PDB entry 6VKL | electron microscopy, 15.00 A resolution (very low resolution: no residue pairs are listed; an interface is given only as per-side residue counts) | chains A and B of the 8 polymer chains in the assembly

== Chain A ==
Name: Exocyst complex component SEC3
Source organism: Saccharomyces cerevisiae (strain ATCC 204508 / S288c)
Reference sequence: P33332 (SEC3_YEAST); residue numbers follow UniProt; this construct covers 1-1336
Chain sequence (1336 residues; row label = number of the first residue in the row):
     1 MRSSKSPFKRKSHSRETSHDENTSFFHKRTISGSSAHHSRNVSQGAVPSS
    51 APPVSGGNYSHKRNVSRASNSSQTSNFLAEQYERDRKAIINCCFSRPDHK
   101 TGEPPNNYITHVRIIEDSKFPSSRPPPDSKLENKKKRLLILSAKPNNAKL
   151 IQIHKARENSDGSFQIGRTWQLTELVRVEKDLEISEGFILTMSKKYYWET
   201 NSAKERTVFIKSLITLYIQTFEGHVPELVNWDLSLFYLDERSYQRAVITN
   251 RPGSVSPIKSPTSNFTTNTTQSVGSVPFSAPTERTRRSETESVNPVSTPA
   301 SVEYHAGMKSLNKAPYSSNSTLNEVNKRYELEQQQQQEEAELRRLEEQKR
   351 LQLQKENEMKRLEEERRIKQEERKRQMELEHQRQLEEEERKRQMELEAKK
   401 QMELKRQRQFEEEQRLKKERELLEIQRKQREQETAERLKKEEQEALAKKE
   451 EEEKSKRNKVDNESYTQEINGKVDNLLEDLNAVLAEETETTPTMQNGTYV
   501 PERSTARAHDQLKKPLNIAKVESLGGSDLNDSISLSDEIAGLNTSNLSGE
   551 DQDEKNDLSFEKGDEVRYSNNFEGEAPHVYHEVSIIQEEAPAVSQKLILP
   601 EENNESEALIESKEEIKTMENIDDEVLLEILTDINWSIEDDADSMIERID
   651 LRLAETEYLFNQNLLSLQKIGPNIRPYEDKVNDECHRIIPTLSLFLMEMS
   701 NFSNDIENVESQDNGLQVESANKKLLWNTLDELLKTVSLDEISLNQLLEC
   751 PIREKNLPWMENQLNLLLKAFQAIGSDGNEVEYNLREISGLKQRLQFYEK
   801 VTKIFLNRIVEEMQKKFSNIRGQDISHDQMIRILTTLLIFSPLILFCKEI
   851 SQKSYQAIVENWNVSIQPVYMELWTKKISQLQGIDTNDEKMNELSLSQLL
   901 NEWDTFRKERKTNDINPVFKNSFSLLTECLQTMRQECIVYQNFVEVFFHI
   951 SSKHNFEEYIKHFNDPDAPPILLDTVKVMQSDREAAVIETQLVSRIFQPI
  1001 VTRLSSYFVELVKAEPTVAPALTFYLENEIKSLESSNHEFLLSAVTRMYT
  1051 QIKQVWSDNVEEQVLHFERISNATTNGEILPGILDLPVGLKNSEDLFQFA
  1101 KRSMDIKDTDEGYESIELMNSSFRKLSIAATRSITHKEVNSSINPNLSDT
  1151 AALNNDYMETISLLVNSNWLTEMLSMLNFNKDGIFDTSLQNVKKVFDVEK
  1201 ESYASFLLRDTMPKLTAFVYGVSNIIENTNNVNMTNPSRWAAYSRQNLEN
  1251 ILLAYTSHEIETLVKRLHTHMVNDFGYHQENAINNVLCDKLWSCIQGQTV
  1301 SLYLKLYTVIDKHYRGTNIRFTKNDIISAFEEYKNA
Unresolved in the structure: 1-610, 1136-1155, 1177-1181, 1229-1244, 1314-1322, 1333-1336

== Chain B ==
Name: Exocyst complex component SEC5
Source organism: Saccharomyces cerevisiae (strain ATCC 204508 / S288c)
Reference sequence: P89102 (SEC5_YEAST); residue numbers follow UniProt; this construct covers 1-971
Chain sequence (971 residues; row label = number of the first residue in the row):
     1 MDRFQIGDEQLLRFYQLKTINPTHSWAQDSSKLNNEEATSNELGVETSFD
    51 ILKDFKYGNQISIDKESRAYLNDESLSYIRDPLNGQEMSKELQHLPNDSM
   101 RLNYLVNSKQFNVKAFLRDMHKQDSFNDLNNSLDRLDSDIQDQSIHLKQL
   151 VGKNFTKYVKIKNKLDQIYKEFDEKTNEKNQCDSPKENQINVESLNKKVD
   201 EVIRTTTFKLKPLMDNYQKILNYQATKKFIELNKFYFNLPKSLKRCLTNN
   251 DFNEFIIEYSKGLTLRRRFNQSSDASQSLVIKRIWTQIENLLVTYKDLIW
   301 NSLINSNFNIDQPQETILSLFSKLLNLENFINNNQRESESGNKNTTSSSN
   351 ENPILRWMSIKMNGFQNELNELSGHMISKIIHSQRLILQNNTNQDKSQGC
   401 VELSYYLKINQLFQIISDTGKDSEGLKSTVEPNKVNTISGTSYLNLNCQP
   451 SSQGLTDSPTIIEMWLLILKYINDLWKICDQFIEFWEHIEKFLDGTYQNS
   501 IINEKRKENILIGDSNIIESYQKSLILKEEQINEVRLKGEEFITSVSQNL
   551 ISFFTSSQSSLPSSLKDSTGDITRSNKDSGSPLDYGFIPPNCNGLSCLRY
   601 LPKIVEPILKFSTELAQLNITTNGITICRNTLSTIINRCVGAISSTKLRD
   651 ISNFYQLENWQVYETVTFSSKSQDSSKNLTFEYGVTQFPEIVTSFQEVSI
   701 KTTRDLLFAYEKLPIINGISVVSYPSKQLLTGIEIQQIISMEAVLEAILK
   751 NAAKDKDNPRNSHTILTLTNLQYFRECAFPNILQYFDDAFEWNLASKNLE
   801 LFSLLSKMESSIFGNYLSDLKINLRDTLEEKFHEINWPMYTSNSFRVGDY
   851 IIEALMILIVVHSECFRIGPQLIHKILIETQIFIARYLFEAFKPYVGNLS
   901 NDGSLQIIVDLEFFQKVMGPLLEKDTEATLRACLQNCFQNDTNRLQKCIN
   951 EINPIVSANLKRTAIQFAAFS
Unresolved in the structure: 33-64, 332-342

== Chain A / chain B interface ==
At this resolution (15 A) residue pairs are not listed: 50 residues of chain A and 53 of chain B lie at the interface.

== In short ==
Chain A and chain B form an interface of 50 and 53 residues respectively.
Chain A is Exocyst complex component SEC3 and chain B is Exocyst complex component SEC5, both from
Saccharomyces cerevisiae (strain ATCC 204508 / S288c); the structure, Negative stain reconstruction of the
yeast exocyst octameric complex, was determined by electron microscopy.
